5UHE - chains C and E of the 8 polymer chains in the assembly; structure by X-ray diffraction, 4.04 A resolution (low resolution: residue-level contacts below are approximate; hydrogen-bond / salt-bridge calls are withheld).

== Chain C ==
Name: DNA-directed RNA polymerase subunit beta
Source organism: Mycobacterium tuberculosis (strain ATCC 25618 / H37Rv)
Notes: EC 2.7.7.6
UniProt: P9WGY9 (RPOB_MYCTU); residues 1-1178 here = UniProt positions 1-1178
Amino-acid sequence (1178 residues; numbered 1 to 1178; the number before each row is that of its first residue):
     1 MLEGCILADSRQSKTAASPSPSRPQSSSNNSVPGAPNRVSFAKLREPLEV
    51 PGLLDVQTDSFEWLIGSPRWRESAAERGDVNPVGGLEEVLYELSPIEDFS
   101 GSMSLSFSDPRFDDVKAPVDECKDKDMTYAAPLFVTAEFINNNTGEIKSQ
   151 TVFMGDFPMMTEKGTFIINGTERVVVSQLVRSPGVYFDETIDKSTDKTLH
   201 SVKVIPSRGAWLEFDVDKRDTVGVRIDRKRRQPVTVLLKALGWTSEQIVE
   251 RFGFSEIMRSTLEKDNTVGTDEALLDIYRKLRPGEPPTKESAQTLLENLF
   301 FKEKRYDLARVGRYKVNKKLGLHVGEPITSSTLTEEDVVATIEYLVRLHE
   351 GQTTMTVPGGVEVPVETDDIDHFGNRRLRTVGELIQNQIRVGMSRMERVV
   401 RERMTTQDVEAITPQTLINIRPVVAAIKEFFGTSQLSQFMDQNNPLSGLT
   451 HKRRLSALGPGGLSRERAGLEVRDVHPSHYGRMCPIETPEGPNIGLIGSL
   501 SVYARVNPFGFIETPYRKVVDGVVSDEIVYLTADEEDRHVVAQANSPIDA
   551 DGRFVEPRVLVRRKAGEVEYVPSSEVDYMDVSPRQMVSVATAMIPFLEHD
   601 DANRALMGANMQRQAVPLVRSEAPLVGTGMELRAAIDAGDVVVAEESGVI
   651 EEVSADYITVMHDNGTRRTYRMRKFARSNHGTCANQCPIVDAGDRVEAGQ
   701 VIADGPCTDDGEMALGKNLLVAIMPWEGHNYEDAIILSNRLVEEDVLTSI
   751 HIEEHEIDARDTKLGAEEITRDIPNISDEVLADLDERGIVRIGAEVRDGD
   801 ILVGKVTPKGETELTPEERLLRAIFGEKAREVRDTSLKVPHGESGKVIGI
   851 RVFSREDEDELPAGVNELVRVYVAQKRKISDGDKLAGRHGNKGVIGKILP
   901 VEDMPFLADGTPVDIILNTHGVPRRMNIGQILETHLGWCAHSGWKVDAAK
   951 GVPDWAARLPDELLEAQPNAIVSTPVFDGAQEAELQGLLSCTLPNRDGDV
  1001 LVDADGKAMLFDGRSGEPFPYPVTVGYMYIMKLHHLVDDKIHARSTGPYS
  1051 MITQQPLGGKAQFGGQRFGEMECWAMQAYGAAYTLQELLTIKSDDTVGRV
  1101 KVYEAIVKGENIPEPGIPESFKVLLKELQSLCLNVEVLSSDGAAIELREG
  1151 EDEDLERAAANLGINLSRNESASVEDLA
Unresolved in the structure: 1-27, 1154-1178
Curated features (UniProtKB/Swiss-Prot):
  - natural variant: Val423 (V423A: In strain: vr1), Leu436 (L436P: In strain: vr2), Ser437 (S437T: In strain: vr3), Gln438 to Asp441 (sequence variant, change not given here; In strain: RJ49), Gln438 (Q438L: In strain: vr4), Phe439 (F439V: In strain: RJ37), Met440 to Asn443 (deletion: In strain: RJ55), Asp441 (D441V: In strain: vr3), Leu449 to Lys452 (sequence variant, change not given here; In strain: RJ48), His451 (H451D: In strain: vr5; H451L: In strain: SP28; H451N: In strain: vr6; H451P: In strain: vr8; H451Q: In strain: vr1; H451R: In strain: vr7), Ser456 (S456L: In strain: vr11 and RJ37; S456Q: In strain: vr9; S456W: In strain: vr10), Leu458 (L458P: In strain: vr12 and SP22)
  - mutagenesis: Glu138 (E138R: Weakens interaction with TRCF and CarD), Ile147 (I147A: Weakens interaction with TRCF and CarD), Lys148 (K148A: Does not affect association with TRCF, but weakens interaction with CarD), Ser149 (S149A: Does not affect association with TRCF, but weakens interaction with CarD)

== Chain E ==
Name: DNA-directed RNA polymerase subunit omega
Source organism: Mycobacterium tuberculosis (strain ATCC 25618 / H37Rv)
Notes: EC 2.7.7.6
UniProt: P9WGY5 (RPOZ_MYCTU); residue numbers follow UniProt; this construct covers 1-110
Amino-acid sequence (110 residues; row label = number of the first residue in the row):
     1 MSISQSDASLAAVPAVDQFDPSSGASGGYDTPLGITNPPIDELLDRVSSK
    51 YALVIYAAKRARQINDYYNQLGEGILEYVGPLVEPGLQEKPLSIALREIH
   101 ADLLEHTEGE
Unresolved in the structure: 1-27, 109-110

== How chain C and chain E interact ==
Pairs across the interface - 11 pairs, chain C then chain E:
  Tyr1079(C) - Tyr51(E)
  Gly1080(C) - Tyr51(E)
  Tyr1083(C) - Ile55(E)
  Gly1109(C) - Asn65(E)
  Gly1109(C) - Asn69(E)
  Glu1110(C) - Asn65(E)
  Glu1110(C) - Asn69(E)
  Asn1111(C) - Arg62(E)
  Asn1111(C) - Asn65(E)
  Asn1111(C) - Asp66(E)
  Ile1112(C) - Arg62(E)
Interface residues without a listed pair, chain C (8 interface residues in all): Ala1078

== Overview ==
Chain C and chain E form an interface of 8 and 6 residues respectively. From UniProt: 4 mutagenesis sites on
chain C.
Here chain C is DNA-directed RNA polymerase subunit beta and chain E is DNA-directed RNA polymerase subunit
omega, both from Mycobacterium tuberculosis (strain ATCC 25618 / H37Rv). Entry 5UHE (Crystal structure of
Mycobacterium tuberculosis transcription initiation complex in complex with D-AAP1) was determined by X-ray
diffraction together with 5UH5, 5UH6, 5UH8, 5UH9, 5UHA, 5UHB and 4 further entries from the same study.
